7YM7 - chain A; structure by X-ray diffraction, 2.20 A resolution.

Chain A:
Name: Type III secretion system effector arginine glycosyltransferase SseK1
Organism: Salmonella enterica
UniProtKB: A0A735ZBM9 (A0A735ZBM9_SALER); residues 22-325 here correspond to UniProt positions 6-309 (UniProt number = residue number - 16)
Sequence (304 residues; row label = number of the first residue in the row):
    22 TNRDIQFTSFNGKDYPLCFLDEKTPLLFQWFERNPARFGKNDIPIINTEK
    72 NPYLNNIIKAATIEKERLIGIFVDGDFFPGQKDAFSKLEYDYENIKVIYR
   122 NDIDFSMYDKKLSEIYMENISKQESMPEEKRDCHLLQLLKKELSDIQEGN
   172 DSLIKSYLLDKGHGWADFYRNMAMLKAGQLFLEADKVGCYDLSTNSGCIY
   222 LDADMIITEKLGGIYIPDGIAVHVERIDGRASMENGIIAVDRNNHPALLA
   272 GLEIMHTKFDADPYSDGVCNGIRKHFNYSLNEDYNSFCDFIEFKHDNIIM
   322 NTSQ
Unresolved in the structure: 22, 210-211, 301
Sequence notes: engineered mutation Ala-187 (Phe171 in A0A735ZBM9)
What the authors report for this chain:
  - contacts within the chain: Tyr-221/Asp-223

Overview:
The paper reports contacts within the chain involving Asp-223 and Tyr-221.
Chain A is Type III secretion system effector arginine glycosyltransferase SseK1 (Salmonella enterica); the
structure, Crystal structure of the Salmonella effector SseK1 F187A mutant, was determined by X-ray
diffraction (same publication as 7YM5).
